PDB entry 9JMD | electron microscopy, 2.74 A resolution | chains B and G of the 5 polymer chains in the assembly

[Chain B]
Molecule: Guanine nucleotide-binding protein G(I)/G(S)/G(T) subunit beta-1
Organism: Homo sapiens
UniProtKB: P62873 (GBB1_HUMAN); residues 7-345 here correspond to UniProt positions 2-340 (UniProt number = residue number - 5)
Chain sequence (345 residues; row label = number of the first residue in the row):
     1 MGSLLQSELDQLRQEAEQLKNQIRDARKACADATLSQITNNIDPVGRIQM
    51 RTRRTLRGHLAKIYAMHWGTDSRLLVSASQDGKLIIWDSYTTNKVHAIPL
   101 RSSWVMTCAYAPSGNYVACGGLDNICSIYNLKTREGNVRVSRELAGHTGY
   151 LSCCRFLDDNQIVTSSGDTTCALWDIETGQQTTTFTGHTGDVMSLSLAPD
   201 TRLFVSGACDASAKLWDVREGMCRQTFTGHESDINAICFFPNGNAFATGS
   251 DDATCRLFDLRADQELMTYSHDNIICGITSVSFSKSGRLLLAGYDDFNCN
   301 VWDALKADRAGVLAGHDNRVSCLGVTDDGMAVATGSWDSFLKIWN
Disordered / not traced: 1-7
Differences from the reference sequence: initiating methionine (1); expression tag (2-6)
UniProt features mapped onto this chain:
  - modified residue: Ser-7 (N-acetylserine), His-271 (Phosphohistidine)

[Chain G]
Molecule: Guanine nucleotide-binding protein G(I)/G(S)/G(O) subunit gamma-2
Organism: Homo sapiens
UniProtKB: P59768 (GBG2_HUMAN); residues 1-70 here correspond to UniProt positions 2-71 (UniProt number = residue number + 1)
Chain sequence (70 residues; row label = number of the first residue in the row):
     1 ASNNTASIAQARKLVEQLKMEANIDRIKVSKAAADLMAYCEAHAKEDPLL
    51 TPVPASENPFREKKFFCAIL
Disordered / not traced: 1-4, 63-70
UniProt features mapped onto this chain:
  - modified residue: Ala-1 (N-acetylalanine), Cys-67 (Cysteine methyl ester)
  - lipidation: Cys-67 (S-geranylgeranyl cysteine)

[Chain B / chain G interface]
Residue-residue contacts - 72 pairs, chain B then chain G:
  Glu-8(B) / Ile-8(G)
  Glu-8(B) / Arg-12(G)  salt bridge
  Leu-9(B) / Ile-8(G)  hydrophobic
  Leu-12(B) / Ile-8(G)
  Leu-12(B) / Ala-11(G)  hydrophobic
  Leu-12(B) / Val-15(G)
  Arg-13(B) / Ala-11(G)
  Glu-15(B) / Val-15(G)
  Ala-16(B) / Val-15(G)  hydrophobic
  Ala-16(B) / Leu-18(G)  hydrophobic
  Leu-19(B) / Val-15(G)  hydrophobic
  Lys-20(B) / Leu-18(G)
  Gln-22(B) / Ala-22(G)
  Ile-23(B) / Leu-18(G)
  Ile-23(B) / Ala-22(G)  hydrophobic
  Ala-26(B) / Arg-26(G)
  Arg-27(B) / Glu-21(G)  salt bridge
  Cys-30(B) / Arg-26(G)
  Cys-30(B) / Val-29(G)  hydrogen bond (backbone-backbone)
  Ala-31(B) / Val-29(G)  hydrophobic
  Asp-32(B) / Val-29(G)
  Asp-32(B) / Ser-30(G)  hydrogen bond (side chain-backbone)
  Ala-33(B) / Val-29(G)
  Leu-35(B) / Ala-33(G)  hydrophobic
  Ile-38(B) / Ser-30(G)
  Ile-38(B) / Ala-33(G)  hydrophobic
  Ile-38(B) / Met-37(G)  hydrophobic
  Ile-42(B) / Met-37(G)  hydrophobic
  Val-45(B) / Leu-50(G)  hydrophobic
  Met-50(B) / Leu-49(G)  hydrophobic
  Arg-53(B) / Asn-58(G)
  Arg-54(B) / Phe-60(G)
  Arg-54(B) / Arg-61(G)
  Ser-89(B) / Phe-60(G)
  Tyr-90(B) / Pro-59(G)
  Tyr-90(B) / Phe-60(G)  hydrophobic
  Cys-223(B) / Gln-17(G)  hydrogen bond
  Arg-224(B) / Glu-21(G)
  Gln-225(B) / Ile-24(G)
  Thr-226(B) / Glu-21(G)  hydrogen bond (backbone-side chain)
  Phe-240(B) / Cys-40(G)  hydrophobic
  Pro-241(B) / Tyr-39(G)
  Asn-242(B) / Tyr-39(G)
  Asp-259(B) / Ala-32(G)
  Arg-261(B) / Asp-25(G)
  Arg-261(B) / Arg-26(G)
  Arg-261(B) / Ile-27(G)
  Arg-261(B) / Asp-35(G)  salt bridge
  Ala-262(B) / Ile-27(G)
  Asp-263(B) / Arg-26(G)  salt bridge
  Gln-264(B) / Val-29(G)
  Leu-266(B) / Val-29(G)  hydrophobic
  Ser-284(B) / Asp-47(G)  hydrogen bond
  Lys-285(B) / Glu-46(G)
  Lys-285(B) / Asp-47(G)
  Ser-286(B) / Tyr-39(G)
  Ser-286(B) / Cys-40(G)  hydrogen bond (backbone-side chain)
  Ser-286(B) / His-43(G)  hydrogen bond (side chain-backbone)
  Ser-286(B) / Ala-44(G)
  Ser-286(B) / Asp-47(G)
  Leu-289(B) / Leu-49(G)
  Leu-289(B) / Leu-50(G)
  Leu-305(B) / Cys-40(G)  hydrophobic
  Asp-328(B) / Pro-48(G)
  Gly-329(B) / Asp-47(G)
  Gly-329(B) / Pro-48(G)
  Gly-329(B) / Leu-49(G)
  Met-330(B) / Pro-48(G)  hydrophobic
  Met-330(B) / Leu-49(G)
  Met-330(B) / Pro-59(G)
  Ala-331(B) / Phe-60(G)  hydrophobic
  Asn-345(B) / Asn-58(G)
Also at the interface, not in a pair above, chain B (57 interface residues in all): Thr-39, Ile-48, Met-222, Ala-245, Leu-257, Arg-288, Leu-291, Val-325, Ile-343
Also at the interface, not in a pair above, chain G (38 interface residues in all): Lys-19, Met-20, Lys-28, Lys-31, Leu-36, Glu-41, Glu-57

[In short]
57 residues of chain B and 38 residues of chain G are in contact, with 7 hydrogen bonds and 4 salt bridges.
Polar contacts include Glu-8(B)/Arg-12(G), Arg-27(B)/Glu-21(G) and Arg-261(B)/Asp-35(G).
Chain B is Guanine nucleotide-binding protein G(I)/G(S)/G(T) subunit beta-1 and chain G is Guanine
nucleotide-binding protein G(I)/G(S)/G(O) subunit gamma-2, both from Homo sapiens; the structure, Cryo-EM
structure of the Azithromycin-Motilin receptor-Gq protein complex, was determined by electron microscopy,
deposited together with 9JMC.
